PDB entry 3IXW | electron microscopy, 8.00 A resolution (low resolution: residue-level contacts below are approximate; hydrogen-bond / salt-bridge calls are withheld) | chains J and L of the 12 polymer chains in the assembly

Chain J (and L):
Name: Hemocyanin AA6 chain
From: Androctonus australis
Notes: chain L of this document is another copy of the same molecule, construct and numbering; everything in this record applies to it too
UniProtKB: P80476 (HCY6_ANDAU); residues 1-626 here = UniProt positions 1-626
Chain sequence (626 residues; numbered 1 to 626; the number before each row is that of its first residue):
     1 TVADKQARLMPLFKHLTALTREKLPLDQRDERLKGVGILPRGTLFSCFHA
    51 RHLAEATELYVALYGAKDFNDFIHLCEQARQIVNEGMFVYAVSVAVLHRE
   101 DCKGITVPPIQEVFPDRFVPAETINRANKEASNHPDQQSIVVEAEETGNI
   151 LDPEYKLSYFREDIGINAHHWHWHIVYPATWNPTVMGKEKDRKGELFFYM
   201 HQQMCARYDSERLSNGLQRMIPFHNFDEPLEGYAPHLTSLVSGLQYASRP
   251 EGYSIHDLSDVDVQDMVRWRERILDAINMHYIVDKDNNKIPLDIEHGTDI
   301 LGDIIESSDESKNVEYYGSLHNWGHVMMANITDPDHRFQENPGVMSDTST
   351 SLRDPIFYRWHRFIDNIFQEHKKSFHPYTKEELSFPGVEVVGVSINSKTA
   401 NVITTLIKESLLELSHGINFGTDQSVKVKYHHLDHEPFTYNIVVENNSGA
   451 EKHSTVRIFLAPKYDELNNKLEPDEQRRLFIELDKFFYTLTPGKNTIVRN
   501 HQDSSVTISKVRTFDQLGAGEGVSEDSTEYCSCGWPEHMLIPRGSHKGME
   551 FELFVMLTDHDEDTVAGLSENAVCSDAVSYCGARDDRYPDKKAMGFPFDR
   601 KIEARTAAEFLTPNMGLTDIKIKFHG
Swiss-Prot annotation at these positions:
  - binding site (Cu cation): H170, H174, H201, H321, H325, H361
  - modified residue: S374 (Phosphoserine)

How chain J and chain L interact:
Contacting residue pairs (17; chain J residue first):
  G35(J) with R605(L)
  I38(J) with R605(L)
  R51(J) with E472(L)
  E55(J) with R605(L)
  D262(J) with H224(L)
  Q264(J) with H224(L); R270(L); E271(L)
  R268(J) with R270(L); E271(L); L274(L)
  R272(J) with D275(L)
  K285(J) with H280(L)
  N287(J) with M279(L)
  E315(J) with N278(L); H280(L)
  Y316(J) with D275(L)

Overview:
The interface between chain J and chain L involves 12 residues on one side and 10 on the other. Curated
annotation (UniProt) lists 6 Cu cation-binding residues on chain J.
Both chains are Hemocyanin AA6 chain (Androctonus australis). Entry 3IXW (Scorpion Hemocyanin activated state
pseudo atomic model built based on cryo-EM density map) was determined by electron microscopy, deposited
together with 3IXV.
